PDB entry 6OA8 | X-ray diffraction, 1.37 A resolution | chain A

== Chain A ==
Name: Green fluorescent protein
Source organism: Aequorea victoria
UniProtKB: A0A059PIQ0 (A0A059PIQ0_AEQVI); aligned to UniProt positions 3-238 over residues 3-238
Sequence (237 residues; numbered 0 to 238; 2 numbers in that range are skipped by the numbering (no residue carries them; nothing is unmodelled there); the number before each row is that of its first residue; numbering starts at 0):
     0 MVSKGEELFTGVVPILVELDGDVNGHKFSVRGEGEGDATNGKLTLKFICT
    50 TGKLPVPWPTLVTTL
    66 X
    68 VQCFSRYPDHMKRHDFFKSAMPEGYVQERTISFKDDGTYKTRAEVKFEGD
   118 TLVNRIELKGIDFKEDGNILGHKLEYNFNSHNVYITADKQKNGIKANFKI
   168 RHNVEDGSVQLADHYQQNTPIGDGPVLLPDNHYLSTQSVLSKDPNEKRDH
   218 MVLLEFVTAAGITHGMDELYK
Disordered / not traced: 0-3
Construct notes: initiating methionine (0); expression tag (1-2); conflict R30 (Ser in A0A059PIQ0), M3V_66 (Gly67 in A0A059PIQ0), S72 (Ala in A0A059PIQ0), R80 (Gln in A0A059PIQ0), V206 (Ala in A0A059PIQ0)
Modified / non-standard residues: R30 (chromophore; parent Ser); M3V ({(4Z)-2-[(1R,2R)-1-amino-2-hydroxypropyl]-4-[(4-cyanophenyl)methylidene]-5-oxo-4,5-dihydro-1H-imidazol-1-yl}acetic acid) at position 66
Glycans and other covalent adducts: covalent link L64-M3V_66; covalent link M3V_66-V68
Metal / ion sites: Na+: F145, S147

== Overview ==
F145 and S147 form the Na+ site.
Chain A is Green fluorescent protein (Aequorea victoria); the structure, Superfolder Green Fluorescent Protein
with 4-cyano-L-phenylalanine at the chromophore (position 66), was determined by X-ray diffraction together
with 6B9C from the same study.
